PDB entry 8U0L | X-ray diffraction, 2.80 A resolution | chains A and B

[Chain A (and B)]
Molecule: Isopentenyl phosphate kinase
From: Thermococcus paralvinellae
Notes: chain B of this document is another copy of the same molecule, construct and numbering; everything in this record applies to it too
UniProtKB: W0I5G2 (W0I5G2_9EURY); numbering as in UniProt (aligned over 1-266)
Chain sequence (286 residues; each row starts with the number of its first residue; numbers below 1 keep their minus sign (Met-19 is residue -19)):
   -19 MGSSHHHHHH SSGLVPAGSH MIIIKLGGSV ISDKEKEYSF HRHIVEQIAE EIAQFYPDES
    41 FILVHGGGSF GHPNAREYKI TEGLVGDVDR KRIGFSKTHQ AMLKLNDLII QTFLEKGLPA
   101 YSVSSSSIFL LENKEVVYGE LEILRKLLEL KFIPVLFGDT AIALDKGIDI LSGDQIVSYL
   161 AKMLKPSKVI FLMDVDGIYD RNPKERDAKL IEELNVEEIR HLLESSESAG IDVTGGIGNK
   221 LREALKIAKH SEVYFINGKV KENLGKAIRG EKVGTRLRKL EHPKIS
Not modelled in the structure: -19 to -1, 14-17, 206-216, 262-266 (chain B: -19 to -2, 10-19, 48-50, 204-216, 262-266)
Sequence notes: expression tag (-19 to 0)
Residues lining bound ligands:
  - ADP (adenosine-5'-diphosphate): Lys5, Gly7, Gly8, Ser9, Asp154, Met173, Asp174, Val175, Gly177, Ile178, Tyr179, Asp180, Arg181, Asn182, Pro183, Leu202, Ile217, Lys220
  - (2E)-but-2-en-1-yl dihydrogen phosphate (U4R): Lys5, Gly8, Gly46, Gly47, Gly51, His52, Thr78, Met82, Gly138, Asp139, Ile150, Leu151, Ser152, Gly153

[Interface between chain A and chain B]
Pairs across the interface (77):
  Tyr36(A) - Arg72(B)
  Arg72(A) - Pro99(B)
  Arg72(A) - Leu130(B)  hydrogen bond (side chain-backbone)
  Arg72(A) - Lys131(B)
  Arg72(A) - Phe132(B)
  Ile73(A) - Leu94(B)  hydrophobic
  Phe75(A) - Tyr101(B)  hydrophobic
  Phe75(A) - Phe132(B)  hydrophobic
  Ser76(A) - Ile90(B)
  Ser76(A) - Leu94(B)
  Ser76(A) - Ala100(B)  hydrogen bond (side chain-backbone)
  Ser76(A) - Tyr101(B)
  Lys77(A) - Leu94(B)
  His79(A) - Tyr101(B)  hydrogen bond
  His79(A) - Ser102(B)  hydrogen bond (side chain-backbone)
  Gln80(A) - Asp87(B)  hydrogen bond
  Gln80(A) - Ile90(B)
  Gln80(A) - Gln91(B)
  Gln80(A) - Ser102(B)
  Leu83(A) - Leu83(B)  hydrophobic
  Leu83(A) - Ser102(B)
  Asp87(A) - Gln80(B)  hydrogen bond
  Ile90(A) - Ser76(B)
  Ile90(A) - Gln80(B)
  Gln91(A) - Gln80(B)
  Leu94(A) - Ile73(B)  hydrophobic
  Leu94(A) - Ser76(B)
  Leu94(A) - Lys77(B)
  Leu98(A) - Ile73(B)
  Pro99(A) - Arg72(B)
  Ala100(A) - Ser76(B)  hydrogen bond (backbone-side chain)
  Tyr101(A) - Phe75(B)  hydrophobic
  Tyr101(A) - Ser76(B)
  Tyr101(A) - His79(B)  hydrogen bond
  Tyr101(A) - Ser106(B)  hydrogen bond
  Tyr101(A) - Thr140(B)  hydrogen bond
  Ser102(A) - His79(B)
  Ser102(A) - Gln80(B)
  Ser102(A) - Ser107(B)
  Val103(A) - Ser107(B)
  Ser104(A) - Ser104(B)
  Ser104(A) - Ser107(B)  hydrogen bond (backbone-side chain)
  Ser106(A) - Tyr101(B)  hydrogen bond
  Ser106(A) - Ile123(B)
  Ser107(A) - Val103(B)
  Ser107(A) - Ser104(B)  hydrogen bond (side chain-backbone)
  Ser107(A) - Ile108(B)
  Ser107(A) - Ile123(B)
  Ile108(A) - Ser107(B)
  Ile108(A) - Ile123(B)
  Phe109(A) - Ile123(B)
  Leu110(A) - Ile123(B)  hydrophobic
  Leu110(A) - Lys126(B)
  Tyr118(A) - Glu120(B)  hydrogen bond
  Tyr118(A) - Glu122(B)
  Glu120(A) - Tyr118(B)  hydrogen bond
  Glu120(A) - Glu120(B)
  Glu122(A) - Tyr118(B)
  Ile123(A) - Ser106(B)
  Ile123(A) - Ser107(B)
  Ile123(A) - Ile108(B)
  Ile123(A) - Phe109(B)
  Ile123(A) - Leu110(B)  hydrophobic
  Lys126(A) - Leu110(B)
  Lys126(A) - Leu144(B)
  Leu127(A) - Ile142(B)  hydrophobic
  Leu130(A) - Arg72(B)  hydrogen bond (backbone-side chain)
  Leu130(A) - Ile142(B)  hydrophobic
  Leu130(A) - Gly147(B)
  Lys131(A) - Arg72(B)
  Phe132(A) - Arg72(B)
  Phe132(A) - Phe75(B)  hydrophobic
  Thr140(A) - Tyr101(B)  hydrogen bond
  Ile142(A) - Lys126(B)
  Ile142(A) - Leu130(B)  hydrophobic
  Leu144(A) - Lys126(B)
  Gly147(A) - Leu130(B)
Also at the interface, not in a pair above, chain A (43 interface residues in all): Leu64, Glu95, Gly97, Asp139, Ile148
Also at the interface, not in a pair above, chain B (44 interface residues in all): Tyr36, Leu64, Asn86, Gly97, Leu98, Gly119, Leu127, Asp139, Ile148

[Summary]
43 residues of chain A and 44 residues of chain B are in contact; the contacts include 17 hydrogen bonds.
Among the polar pairs are Arg72(A)-Leu130(B), Ser76(A)-Ala100(B) and His79(A)-Tyr101(B). Chain A binds ADP and
(2E)-but-2-en-1-yl dihydrogen phosphate.
Both chains are Isopentenyl phosphate kinase (Thermococcus paralvinellae). Entry 8U0L (Crystal structure of
isopentenyl phosphate kinase from Thermococcus paralvinellae bound to (E)-But-2-en-1-yl monophosphate and ADP)
was determined by X-ray diffraction together with 8U0K and 8U0N from the same study.
